PDB entry 1UZH | X-ray diffraction, 2.20 A resolution | chains A and T of the 16 polymer chains in the assembly

[Chain A]
Molecule: Ribulose bisphosphate carboxylase large chain
Organism: Chlamydomonas reinhardtii
Notes: EC 4.1.1.39
UniProtKB: P00877 (RBL_CHLRE); numbering as in UniProt (aligned over 1-475)
Chain sequence (475 residues; row label = number of the first residue in the row):
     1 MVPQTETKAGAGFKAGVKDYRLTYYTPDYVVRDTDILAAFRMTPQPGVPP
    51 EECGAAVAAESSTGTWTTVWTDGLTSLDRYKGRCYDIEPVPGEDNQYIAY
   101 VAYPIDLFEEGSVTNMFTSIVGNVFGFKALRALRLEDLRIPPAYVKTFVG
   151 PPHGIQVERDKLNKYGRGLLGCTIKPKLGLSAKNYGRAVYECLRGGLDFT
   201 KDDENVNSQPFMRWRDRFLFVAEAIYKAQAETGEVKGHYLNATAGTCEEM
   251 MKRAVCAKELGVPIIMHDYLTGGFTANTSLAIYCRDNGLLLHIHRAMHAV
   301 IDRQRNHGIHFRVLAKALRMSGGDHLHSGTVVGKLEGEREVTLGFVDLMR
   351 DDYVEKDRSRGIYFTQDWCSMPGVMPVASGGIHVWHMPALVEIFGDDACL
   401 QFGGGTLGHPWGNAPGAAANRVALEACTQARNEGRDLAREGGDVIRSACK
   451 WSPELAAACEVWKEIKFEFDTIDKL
Disordered / not traced: 1-10
Sequence notes: conflict P46 (Leu in P00877)
Modified residues: P104, P151 (4-hydroxyproline; HYP); K201 (lysine nz-carboxylic acid; KCX); C256, C369 (s-methylcysteine; SMC)
Disulfides: C449-C459
Bound ions: Mg2+: K201, D203, E204 (together with 2-carboxyarabinitol-1,5-diphosphate)
Ligand contacts:
  - 2-carboxyarabinitol-1,5-diphosphate (CAP), molecule 1: E60, T65, W66, N123
  - 2-carboxyarabinitol-1,5-diphosphate (CAP), molecule 2: T173, K175, K177, K201, D203, E204, H294, R295, H298, H327, G329, K334, L335, S379, G380, G381, Q401, F402, G403, G404

[Chain T]
Molecule: Ribulose bisphosphate carboxylase small chain 2, ribulose bisphosphate carboxylase small chain
Organism: Chlamydomonas reinhardtii
Notes: EC 4.1.1.39
UniProtKB: chimeric construct of P00873, P04716: residues 1-46 from P00873 (RBS1_CHLRE) positions 46-91 (UniProt number = residue number + 45); residues 47-53 from P04716 positions 47-53 (same numbers); residues 54-122 from P00873 (RBS1_CHLRE) positions 117-185 (UniProt number = residue number + 63)
Chain sequence (122 residues; numbered 1 to 122; the number before each row is that of its first residue):
     1 MMVWTPVNNKMFETFSYLPPLTDEQIAAQVDYIVANGWIPCLEFAEHSNP
    51 EEFYWTMWKLPMFGCRDPMQVLREIVACTKAFPDAYVRLVAFDNQKQVQI
   101 MGFLVQRPKTARDFQPANKRSV

[Chain A / chain T interface]
Pairs across the interface (21; chain A residue first):
  G179(A) - Q97(T)
  L180(A) - Q97(T)
  S181(A) - Q97(T)  hydrogen bond (backbone-side chain)
  K183(A) - Y54(T)  hydrogen bond (backbone-side chain)
  N184(A) - Q97(T)
  G186(A) - Y54(T)
  R187(A) - E43(T)  salt bridge
  R187(A) - Y54(T)  hydrogen bond (backbone-side chain)
  R187(A) - M57(T)
  R187(A) - F92(T)
  Y190(A) - W55(T)
  Y190(A) - T56(T)  hydrogen bond
  E191(A) - T56(T)
  E191(A) - M57(T)  hydrogen bond (side chain-backbone)
  R194(A) - T56(T)
  F220(A) - Y54(T)
  E223(A) - F53(T)
  K227(A) - E52(T)  salt bridge
  K227(A) - Y54(T)  hydrogen bond (side chain-backbone)
  P410(A) - L60(T)
  G412(A) - L60(T)
Other interface residues (no listed pair), chain A (19 interface residues in all): A182, A224, E231, W411
Other interface residues (no listed pair), chain T (12 interface residues in all): K59, Q99

[Overview]
19 residues of chain A and 12 residues of chain T are in contact, with 6 hydrogen bonds and 2 salt bridges.
Among the polar pairs are R187(A)-E43(T), K227(A)-E52(T) and S181(A)-Q97(T). Ligands of chain A:
2-carboxyarabinitol-1,5-diphosphate.
Here chain A is Ribulose bisphosphate carboxylase large chain and chain T is Ribulose bisphosphate carboxylase
small chain 2, ribulose bisphosphate carboxylase small chain, both from Chlamydomonas reinhardtii. Entry 1UZH
(A chimeric chlamydomonas, synechococcus rubisco enzyme) was determined by X-ray diffraction, deposited
together with 1UZD.
